Entry 7MFG (electron microscopy, 3.87 A resolution); this record covers chains A and H of the 12 polymer chains in the assembly.

# Chain A
Protein: Hemagglutinin HA1 chain
Organism: Influenza A virus
UniProtKB: Q6WG00 (Q6WG00_9INFA); the construct lacks a stretch of the UniProt sequence, so the offset changes along the chain: 11-55 = UniProt 18-62; 56-81 = UniProt 64-89; 82-92 = UniProt 91-101; 93-116 = UniProt 103-126; 2 more segments
Amino-acid sequence (326 residues; each row starts with the number of its first residue; a row labelled like 116A-116C holds insertion residues (116A, then the next letters in order)):
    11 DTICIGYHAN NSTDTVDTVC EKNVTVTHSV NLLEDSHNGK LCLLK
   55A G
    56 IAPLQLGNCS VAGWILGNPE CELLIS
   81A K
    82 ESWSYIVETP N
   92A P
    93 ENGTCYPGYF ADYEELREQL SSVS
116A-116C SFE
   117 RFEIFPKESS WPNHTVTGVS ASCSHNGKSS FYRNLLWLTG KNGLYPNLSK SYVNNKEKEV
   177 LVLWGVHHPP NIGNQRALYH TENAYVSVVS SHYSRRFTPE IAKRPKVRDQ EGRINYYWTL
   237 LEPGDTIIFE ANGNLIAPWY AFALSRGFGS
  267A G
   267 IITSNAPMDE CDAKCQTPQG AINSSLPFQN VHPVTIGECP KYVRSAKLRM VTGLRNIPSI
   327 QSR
Not modelled in the structure: 326-329
Sequence notes: conflict Cys-30 (Leu37 in Q6WG00)
Cystine bridges: Cys-52/Cys-277, Cys-64/Cys-76, Cys-97/Cys-139, Cys-281/Cys-305
Covalently attached groups: N-acetylglucosamine (NAG) linked to Asn-21, Asn-33, Asn-63, Asn-94, Asn-129, Asn-163, Asn-289

# Chain H
Protein: 310-030-1D06 Heavy
Organism: Homo sapiens
Amino-acid sequence (120 residues; row label = number of the first residue in the row; a row labelled like 82A-82C holds insertion residues (82A, then the next letters in order)):
     1 QVQLVQSGAE VKKPGSSVKV SCKASGGTFS SYGISWVRQA PGQGLEWMGG II
   52A G
    53 MFGTTNYAQK FQGRVTITAD EFTSTAYMEL
82A-82C SSL
    83 RSEDTAVYYC ARGGSYYV
100A-100C DYF
   101 HHWGQGTLVT VSS
Cystine bridges: Cys-22/Cys-92
What the authors report for this chain:
  - mutagenesis - M53I (Kd of 16 nM): increased binding to H2 HA

# Interface between chain A and chain H
Pairs across the interface (6; chain A residue first):
  His-18(A) with Phe-54(H)
  His-38(A) with Met-53(H); Phe-54(H)
  Val-40(A) with Phe-74(H), hydrophobic
  Leu-42(A) with Phe-74(H), hydrophobic
  Pro-293(A) with Phe-74(H)
Also at the interface, not in a pair above, chain A (7 interface residues in all): Asn-41, Ser-291
Also at the interface, not in a pair above, chain H (5 interface residues in all): Phe-29, Thr-75

# In short
7 residues of chain A face 5 of chain H across their interface. N-acetylglucosamine is covalently linked to
Asn-21(A), Asn-33(A), Asn-63(A), Asn-94(A), Asn-129(A) and Asn-163(A) and 1 more. From the paper: M53I of
chain H increases binding to H2 HA.
Here chain A is Hemagglutinin HA1 chain (Influenza A virus) and chain H is 310-030-1D06 Heavy (Homo sapiens).
Entry 7MFG (Cryo-EM structure of the VRC310 clinical trial, vaccine-elicited, human antibody 310-030-1D06 Fab
in complex with an ...) was determined by electron microscopy.
